5UH6 - chains C and G of the 9 polymer chains in the assembly; structure by X-ray diffraction, 3.84 A resolution.

== Chain C ==
Name: DNA-directed RNA polymerase subunit beta
Source organism: Mycobacterium tuberculosis (strain ATCC 25618 / H37Rv)
Notes: EC 2.7.7.6
Reference sequence: P9WGY9 (RPOB_MYCTU); numbering as in UniProt (aligned over 1-1178)
Chain sequence (1178 residues; row label = number of the first residue in the row):
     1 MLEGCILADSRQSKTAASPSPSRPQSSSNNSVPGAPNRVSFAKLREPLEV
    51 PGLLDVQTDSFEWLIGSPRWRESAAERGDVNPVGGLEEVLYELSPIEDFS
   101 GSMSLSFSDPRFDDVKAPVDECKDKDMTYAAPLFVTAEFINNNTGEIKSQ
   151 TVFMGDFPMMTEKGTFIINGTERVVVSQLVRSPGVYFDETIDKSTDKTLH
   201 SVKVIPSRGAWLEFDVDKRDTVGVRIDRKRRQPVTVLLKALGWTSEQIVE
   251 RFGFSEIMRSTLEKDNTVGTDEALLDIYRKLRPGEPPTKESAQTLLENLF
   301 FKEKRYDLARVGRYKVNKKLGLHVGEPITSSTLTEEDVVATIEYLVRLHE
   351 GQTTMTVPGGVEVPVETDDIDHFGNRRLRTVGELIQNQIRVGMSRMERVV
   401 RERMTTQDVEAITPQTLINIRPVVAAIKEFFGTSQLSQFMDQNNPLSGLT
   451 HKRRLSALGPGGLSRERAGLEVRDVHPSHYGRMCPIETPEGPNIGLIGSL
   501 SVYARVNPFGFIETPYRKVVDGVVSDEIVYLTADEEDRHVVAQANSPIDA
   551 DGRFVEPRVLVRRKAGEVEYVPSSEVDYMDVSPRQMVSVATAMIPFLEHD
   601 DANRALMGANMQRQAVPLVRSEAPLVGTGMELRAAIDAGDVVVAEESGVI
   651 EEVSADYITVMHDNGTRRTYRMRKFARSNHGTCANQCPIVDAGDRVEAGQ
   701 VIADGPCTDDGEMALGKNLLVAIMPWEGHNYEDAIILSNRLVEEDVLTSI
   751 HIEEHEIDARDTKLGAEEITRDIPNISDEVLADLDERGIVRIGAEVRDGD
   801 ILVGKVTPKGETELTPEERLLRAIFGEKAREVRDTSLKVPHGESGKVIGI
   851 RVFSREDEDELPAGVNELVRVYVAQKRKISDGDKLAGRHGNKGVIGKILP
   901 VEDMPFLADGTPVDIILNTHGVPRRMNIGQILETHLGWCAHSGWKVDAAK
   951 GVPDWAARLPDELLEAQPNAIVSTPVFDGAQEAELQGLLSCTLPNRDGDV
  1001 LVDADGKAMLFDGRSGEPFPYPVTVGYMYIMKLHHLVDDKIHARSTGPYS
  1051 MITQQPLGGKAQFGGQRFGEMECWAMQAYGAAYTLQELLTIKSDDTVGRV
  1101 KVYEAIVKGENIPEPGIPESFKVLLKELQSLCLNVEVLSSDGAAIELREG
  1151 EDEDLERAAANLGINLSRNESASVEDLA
Not modelled in the structure: 1-27, 1154-1178
UniProt features mapped onto this chain:
  - natural variant: Val423 (V423A: In strain: vr1), Leu436 (L436P: In strain: vr2), Ser437 (S437T: In strain: vr3), Gln438 to Asp441 (sequence variant, change not given here; In strain: RJ49), Gln438 (Q438L: In strain: vr4), Phe439 (F439V: In strain: RJ37), Met440 to Asn443 (deletion: In strain: RJ55), Asp441 (D441V: In strain: vr3), Leu449 to Lys452 (sequence variant, change not given here; In strain: RJ48), His451 (H451D: In strain: vr5; H451L: In strain: SP28; H451N: In strain: vr6; H451P: In strain: vr8; H451Q: In strain: vr1; H451R: In strain: vr7), Ser456 (S456L: In strain: vr11 and RJ37; S456Q: In strain: vr9; S456W: In strain: vr10), Leu458 (L458P: In strain: vr12 and SP22)
  - mutagenesis: Glu138 (E138R: Weakens interaction with TRCF and CarD), Ile147 (I147A: Weakens interaction with TRCF and CarD), Lys148 (K148A: Does not affect association with TRCF, but weakens interaction with CarD), Ser149 (S149A: Does not affect association with TRCF, but weakens interaction with CarD)
Ligand contacts: rifampicin (RFP): Arg173, Ser434, Gln435, Leu436, Ser437, Gln438, Phe439, Asp441, His451, Arg454, Ser456, Leu458, Arg465, Pro489, Asn493, Ile497, Asn610, Arg613, His680

== Chain G ==
Molecule: 16-nt DNA strand
Sequence (16 nucleotides; numbered 5 to 20; the number before each row is that of its first residue):
     5 CATCCGTGAGTCCAGG
Not modelled in the structure: 20

== How chain C and chain G interact ==
Residue-residue contacts (8; chain C residue first):
  Arg225(C) - DC8(G)  salt bridge to the phosphate
  Arg230(C) - DC8(G)  salt bridge to the phosphate
  Glu466(C) - DA13(G)  hydrogen bond to the base
  Gly1059(C) - DA18(G)  phosphate contact
  Lys1060(C) - DA18(G)  hydrogen bond to the phosphate
  Arg1067(C) - DC16(G)  salt bridge to the phosphate
  Arg1067(C) - DC17(G)  phosphate contact
  Gly1069(C) - DC16(G)  phosphate contact
Other interface residues (no listed pair), chain C (11 interface residues in all): Ser194, Ala1061, Gln1066, Met1071
Other interface residues (no listed pair), chain G (8 interface residues in all): DA6, DT15, DG19

== In short ==
11 residues of chain C and 8 residues of chain G are in contact; the contacts include 2 hydrogen bonds and 3
salt bridges. Among the polar pairs are Glu466(C)-DA13(G), Lys1060(C)-DA18(G) and Arg225(C)-DC8(G). Chain C
binds rifampicin.
Chain C is DNA-directed RNA polymerase subunit beta (Mycobacterium tuberculosis (strain ATCC 25618 / H37Rv))
and chain G is a 16-nt DNA strand; the structure, Crystal structure of Mycobacterium tuberculosis
transcription initiation complex containing 2ntRNA in complex with Rifampin, was determined by X-ray
diffraction together with 5UH5, 5UH8, 5UH9, 5UHA, 5UHB, 5UHC and 4 further entries from the same study.
